PDB entry 7W9V | electron microscopy, 3.95 A resolution | chains E and J of the 11 polymer chains in the assembly

== Chain E ==
Name: Histone H3.1
Source organism: Homo sapiens
UniProt: P68431 (H31_HUMAN); residues 1-135 here correspond to UniProt positions 2-136 (UniProt number = residue number + 1)
Chain sequence (135 residues; numbered 1 to 135; the number before each row is that of its first residue):
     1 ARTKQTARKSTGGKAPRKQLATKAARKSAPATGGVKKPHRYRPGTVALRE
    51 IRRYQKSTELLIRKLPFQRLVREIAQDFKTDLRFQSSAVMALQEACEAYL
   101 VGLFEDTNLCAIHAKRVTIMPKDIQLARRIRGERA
Disordered / not traced: 1-38
Curated features (UniProtKB/Swiss-Prot):
  - modified residue: Arg2 (Asymmetric dimethylarginine), Thr3 (Phosphothreonine), Lys4 (Allysine), Gln5 (5-glutamyl dopamine), Thr6 (Phosphothreonine), Arg8 (Citrulline), Lys9 (N6,N6,N6-trimethyllysine), Ser10 (ADP-ribosylserine), Thr11 (Phosphothreonine), Lys14 (N6-(2-hydroxyisobutyryl)lysine), Arg17 (Asymmetric dimethylarginine), Lys18 (N6-(2-hydroxyisobutyryl)lysine), Lys23 (N6-(2-hydroxyisobutyryl)lysine), Arg26 (Citrulline), Lys27 (N6,N6,N6-trimethyllysine), Ser28 (ADP-ribosylserine), Lys36 (N6,N6,N6-trimethyllysine), Lys37 (N6-methyllysine), Tyr41 (Phosphotyrosine), Lys56 (N6,N6,N6-trimethyllysine) and 8 more in UniProt
  - lipidation: Lys18 (N6-decanoyllysine)

== Chain J ==
Molecule: 145-nt DNA strand
Sequence (145 nucleotides; row label = number of the first residue in the row; numbers below 1 keep their minus sign (DA-72 is residue -72)):
   -72 ATCGATGTATATATCTGACACGTGCCTGGAGACTAGGGAGTAATCCCCTT
   -22 GGCGGTTAAAACGCGGGGGACAGCGCGTACGTGCGTTTAAGCGGTGCTAG
    28 AGCTGTCTACGACCAATTGAGCGGCCTCGGCACCGGGATTCTGAT

== Interface between chain E and chain J ==
Residue-residue contacts (18):
  Arg40(E) - DG-8(J)  base contact
  Arg40(E) - DG70(J)  sugar contact
  Arg42(E) - DG-5(J)  salt bridge to the phosphate
  Arg42(E) - DG70(J)  hydrogen bond to the phosphate
  Arg42(E) - DA71(J)  phosphate contact
  Pro43(E) - DG-5(J)  sugar contact
  Thr45(E) - DG70(J)  phosphate contact
  Arg63(E) - DA-13(J)  phosphate contact
  Arg72(E) - DT-23(J)  salt bridge to the phosphate
  Arg83(E) - DT-24(J)  sugar contact
  Arg83(E) - DT-23(J)  phosphate contact
  Phe84(E) - DT-24(J)  phosphate contact
  Phe84(E) - DT-23(J)  hydrogen bond to the phosphate
  Gln85(E) - DT-24(J)  phosphate contact
  Arg116(E) - DA-3(J)  phosphate contact
  Arg116(E) - DC-2(J)  phosphate contact
  Val117(E) - DA-3(J)  hydrogen bond to the phosphate
  Thr118(E) - DA-3(J)  hydrogen bond to the phosphate
Interface residues without a listed pair, chain E (15 interface residues in all): Tyr41, Ser86, Lys115
Interface residues without a listed pair, chain J (12 interface residues in all): DA-14, DG-6, DT69

== Summary ==
15 residues of chain E face 12 of chain J across their interface; the contacts include 4 hydrogen bonds and 2
salt bridges. Among the polar pairs are Arg42(E)-DG70(J), Phe84(E)-DT-23(J) and Val117(E)-DA-3(J).
Here chain E is Histone H3.1 (Homo sapiens) and chain J is a 145-nt DNA strand. Entry 7W9V (Cryo-EM structure
of nucleosome in complex with p300 acetyltransferase catalytic core (complex I)) was determined by electron
microscopy.
